PDB entry 8WIQ | electron microscopy, 2.19 A resolution | chains E and J of the 24 polymer chains in the assembly

Chain E (and J):
Protein: Native peptide, Ferritin heavy chain
From: Homo sapiens
Notes: chain J of this document is another copy of the same molecule, construct and numbering; everything in this record applies to it too
Reference sequence: P02794 (FRIH_HUMAN); residues 1-183 here = UniProt positions 1-183
Amino-acid sequence (206 residues; row label = number of the first residue in the row; numbers below 1 keep their minus sign (Asp-22 is residue -22)):
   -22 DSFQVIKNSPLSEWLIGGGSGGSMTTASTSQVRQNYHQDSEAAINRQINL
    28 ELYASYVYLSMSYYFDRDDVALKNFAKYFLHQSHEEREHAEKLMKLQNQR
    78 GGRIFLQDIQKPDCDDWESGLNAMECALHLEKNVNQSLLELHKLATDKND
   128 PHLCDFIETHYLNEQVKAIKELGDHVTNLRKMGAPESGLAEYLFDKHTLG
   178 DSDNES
Unresolved in the structure: -6 to 5, 178-183
Construct notes: engineered mutation Gln87 (Lys in P02794)
UniProt features mapped onto this chain:
  - binding site (Fe cation): Glu28, Glu63, His66, Glu108, Gln142
  - site: Arg23 (Essential for association with cargo receptor NCOA4)
  - modified residue: Met1 (N-acetylmethionine), Thr2 (N-acetylthreonine), Ser179 (Phosphoserine), Ser183 (Phosphoserine)
  - mutagenesis: Arg23 (R23A: Abrogates interaction with NCOA4. Fails to localize to punctate lysosomal structures), Glu28 (E28A: Reduces iron binding and oxidation rate; when associated with Q-87), Glu108 (E108A: No effect on iron binding but the oxidation rate is severely reduced; when associated with Q-87)

Chain E / chain J interface:
Pairs across the interface - 21 pairs, chain E then chain J:
  Lys147(E) - Asp43(J)  hydrogen bond (side chain-backbone)
  Gly150(E) - Asp45(J)
  Asp151(E) - Asp45(J)
  Asp151(E) - Ala48(J)
  Thr154(E) - Asp45(J)  hydrogen bond (side chain-backbone)
  Thr154(E) - Asp46(J)
  Thr154(E) - Val47(J)
  Asn155(E) - Ala48(J)  hydrogen bond (side chain-backbone)
  Lys158(E) - Asp46(J)
  Lys158(E) - Gly165(J)
  Met159(E) - Leu166(J)  hydrophobic
  Met159(E) - Tyr169(J)  hydrophobic
  Leu170(E) - Leu166(J)  hydrophobic
  Leu170(E) - Tyr169(J)
  Phe171(E) - Tyr169(J)
  His174(E) - Tyr169(J)
  His174(E) - Leu170(J)
  His174(E) - Lys173(J)
  His174(E) - His174(J)
  Thr175(E) - Tyr169(J)  hydrogen bond
  Thr175(E) - Lys173(J)  hydrogen bond
Other interface residues (no listed pair), chain E (12 interface residues in all): Leu166
Other interface residues (no listed pair), chain J (13 interface residues in all): Arg44, Leu49

Overview:
Chain E and chain J form an interface of 12 and 13 residues respectively, with 5 hydrogen bonds. Polar pairs
include Lys147(E)-Asp43(J), Thr154(E)-Asp45(J) and Asn155(E)-Ala48(J). From UniProt: 5 Fe cation-binding
residues and 3 mutagenesis sites on chain E.
Both chains are Native peptide, Ferritin heavy chain (Homo sapiens). Entry 8WIQ (NCOA4/FTH1 complex) was
determined by electron microscopy, deposited together with 8WJF and 8WIE.
